1K9Q - chains A and B; structure by solution NMR.

Chain A:
Protein: 65 kDa Yes-associated protein
Notes: fragment: Wild type WW domain
Reference sequence: P46937 (YAP1_HUMAN); residues 5-44 here correspond to UniProt positions 165-204 (UniProt number = residue number + 160)
Chain sequence (40 residues; row label = number of the first residue in the row):
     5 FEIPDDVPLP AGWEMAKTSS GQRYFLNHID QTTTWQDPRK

Chain B:
Protein: WW domain binding protein-1
Chain sequence (6 residues; numbered 3 to 8; the number before each row is that of its first residue):
     3 GPPPYX
Modified residues: NH2 (amino group) at position 8
Construct notes: engineered mutation Gly3 (Pro149 in 4205084); amidation (8)

Interface between chain A and chain B:
Residue-residue contacts (14):
  Thr22(A) - Pro5(B)
  Tyr28(A) - Pro5(B)
  Tyr28(A) - Pro6(B)
  Leu30(A) - Pro6(B)
  Leu30(A) - Tyr7(B)
  Asn31(A) - Tyr7(B)
  His32(A) - Tyr7(B)
  Gln35(A) - Tyr7(B)
  Thr36(A) - Tyr7(B)
  Thr37(A) - Pro4(B)
  Thr37(A) - Pro5(B)
  Thr37(A) - Pro6(B)
  Trp39(A) - Gly3(B)
  Trp39(A) - Pro5(B)
Interface residues without a listed pair, chain A (10 interface residues in all): Glu18

In short:
10 residues of chain A face 5 of chain B across their interface.
Here chain A is 65 kDa Yes-associated protein and chain B is WW domain binding protein-1. Entry 1K9Q (YAP65 WW
domain complexed to N-(n-octyl)-GPPPY-NH2) was determined by solution NMR (same publication as 1JMQ and 1K9R).
